Entry 1E9S (X-ray diffraction, 2.50 A resolution); this record covers chains D and E of the 6 polymer chains in the assembly.

Chain D (and E):
Protein: Conjugal transfer protein trwb
Source organism: Escherichia coli
Notes: fragment: transmembrane-anchor-excised protein; chain E of this document is another copy of the same molecule, construct and numbering; everything in this record applies to it too
Reference sequence: Q04230 (Q04230); residue numbers follow UniProt; this construct covers 71-507
Sequence (437 residues; row label = number of the first residue in the row):
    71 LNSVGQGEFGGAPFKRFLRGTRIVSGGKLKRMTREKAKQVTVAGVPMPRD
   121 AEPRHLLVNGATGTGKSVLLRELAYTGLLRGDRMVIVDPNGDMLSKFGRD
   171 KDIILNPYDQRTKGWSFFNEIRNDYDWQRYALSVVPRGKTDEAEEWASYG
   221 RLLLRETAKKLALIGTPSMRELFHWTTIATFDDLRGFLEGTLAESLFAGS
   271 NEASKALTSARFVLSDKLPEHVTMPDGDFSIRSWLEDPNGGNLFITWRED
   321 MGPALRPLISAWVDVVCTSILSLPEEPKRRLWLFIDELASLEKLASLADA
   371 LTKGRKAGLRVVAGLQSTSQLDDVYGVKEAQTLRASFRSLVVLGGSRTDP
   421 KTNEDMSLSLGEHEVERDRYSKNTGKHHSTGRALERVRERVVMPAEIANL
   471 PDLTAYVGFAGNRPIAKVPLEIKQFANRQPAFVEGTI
Not modelled in the structure: 71-76, 442-452, 505-507 (chain E: 71-72, 445-451, 505-507)

How chain D and chain E interact:
Contacting residue pairs (100):
  F79(D) with R89(E)
  G80(D) with L88(E); R89(E)
  G81(D) with R89(E); E434(E)
  A82(D) with L88(E); E436(E); R456(E)
  A131(D) with R408(E)
  T132(D) with R124(E); T372(E); R408(E), hydrogen bond (backbone-side chain)
  G133(D) with R124(E)
  K209(D) with D211(E), salt bridge
  T210(D) with D211(E)
  W216(D) with E215(E)
  F243(D) with L262(E), hydrophobic
  T247(D) with L262(E); S265(E); L266(E)
  I248(D) with L262(E); E264(E); S265(E), hydrogen bond (backbone-side chain)
  A249(D) with S265(E), hydrogen bond (backbone-side chain)
  T250(D) with S265(E)
  F251(D) with A268(E); G269(E); S270(E)
  N271(D) with N271(E)
  K275(D) with E272(E)
  T278(D) with S270(E), hydrogen bond; E272(E); A273(E)
  R281(D) with S265(E); L266(E)
  F282(D) with Y219(E), hydrophobic; L266(E); A276(E), hydrophobic
  S285(D) with L266(E)
  R318(D) with Y195(E)
  E319(D) with K373(E)
  D320(D) with Y195(E), hydrogen bond; R199(E); L341(E); S342(E), hydrogen bond
  M321(D) with Y195(E), hydrophobic
  S387(D) with T402(E); A405(E)
  S389(D) with K398(E), hydrogen bond (side chain-backbone); Q401(E); T402(E), hydrogen bond
  Q390(D) with T402(E)
  D392(D) with K398(E)
  D393(D) with K398(E), salt bridge; E399(E)
  G415(D) with R408(E)
  S416(D) with A405(E); F407(E), hydrogen bond (side chain-backbone); R408(E)
  R417(D) with R408(E); S429(E), hydrogen bond (backbone-side chain); G478(E); F479(E), hydrogen bond (side chain-backbone); G481(E), hydrogen bond (side chain-backbone); R483(E), hydrogen bond (side chain-backbone); I485(E)
  T418(D) with R404(E), hydrogen bond (side chain-backbone); A405(E); F407(E), hydrogen bond (side chain-backbone); L410(E)
  D419(D) with Q401(E), hydrogen bond; A405(E)
  P420(D) with S429(E)
  K421(D) with Q401(E)
  T422(D) with Q401(E), hydrogen bond
  R437(D) with R456(E)
  D438(D) with R456(E), hydrogen bond (backbone-side chain)
  R439(D) with R439(E); L454(E); R456(E)
  Y440(D) with A453(E); L454(E), hydrogen bond (backbone-backbone)
  S441(D) with R452(E)
  E455(D) with R456(E), salt bridge
  R460(D) with R89(E), hydrogen bond (backbone-side chain)
  V461(D) with R89(E), hydrogen bond (backbone-side chain)
  V462(D) with R89(E)
  M463(D) with R89(E); E432(E); R458(E)
  A465(D) with G90(E); T91(E); E432(E)
  E466(D) with R89(E), salt bridge
  N469(D) with G90(E); T91(E), hydrogen bond; G481(E); N482(E); R483(E)
  D472(D) with R124(E), salt bridge
Interface residues without a listed pair, chain D (62 interface residues in all): T134, S274, Q386, T388, V397, E459, A468, L470, P471
Interface residues without a listed pair, chain E (56 interface residues in all): L127, L222, F267, L428, H433, A480

Summary:
62 residues of chain D and 56 residues of chain E are in contact; the contacts include 22 hydrogen bonds and 5
salt bridges. Polar contacts include K209(D)-D211(E), D393(D)-K398(E) and E455(D)-R456(E).
Chain D and chain E are both Conjugal transfer protein trwb (Escherichia coli); the structure, Bacterial
conjugative coupling protein TrwBdeltaN70. Unbound monoclinic form, was determined by X-ray diffraction
together with 1GKI, 1GL6, 1GL7 and 1E9R from the same study.
